Entry 5VXG (X-ray diffraction, 2.07 A resolution); this record covers chain A.

# Chain A
Name: 3-oxoacyl-[ACP] synthase III
Organism: Xanthomonas campestris pv. campestris (strain ATCC 33913 / DSM 3586 / NCPPB 528 / LMG 568 / P 25)
UniProtKB: Q8PDX2 (Q8PDX2_XANCP); residues 21-358 here correspond to UniProt positions 1-338 (UniProt number = residue number - 20)
Sequence (358 residues; row label = number of the first residue in the row):
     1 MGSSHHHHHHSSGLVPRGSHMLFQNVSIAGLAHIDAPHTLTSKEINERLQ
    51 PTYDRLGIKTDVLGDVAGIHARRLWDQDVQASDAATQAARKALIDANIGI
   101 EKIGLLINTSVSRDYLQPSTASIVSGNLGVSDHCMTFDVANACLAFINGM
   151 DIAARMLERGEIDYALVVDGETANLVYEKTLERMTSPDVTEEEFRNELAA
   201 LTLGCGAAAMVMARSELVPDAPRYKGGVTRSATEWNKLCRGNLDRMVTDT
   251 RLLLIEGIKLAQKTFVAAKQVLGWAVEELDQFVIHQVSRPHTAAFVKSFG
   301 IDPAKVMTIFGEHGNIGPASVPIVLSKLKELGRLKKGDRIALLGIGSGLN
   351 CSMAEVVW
Unresolved in the structure: 1-13, 187-189, 239-249
Differences from the reference sequence: initiating methionine (1); expression tag (2-20); engineered mutation Gln117 (Glu97 in Q8PDX2)
Bound ions: Mn2+: His38, Asp76
Ligand contacts: cerulenin (CER; (2s, 3r)-3-hydroxy-4-oxo-7,10-trans,trans-dodecadienamide): Gln117, Ala142, Cys143, Leu253, Leu254, Gly257, Ile258, His285, Val287, His291, Asn315, Ile345, Gly346, Ser347
Swiss-Prot annotation at these positions:
  - active site: Cys143 (Acyl-thioester intermediate)
  - binding site (Mn(2+)): His38, Asp76
  - site: His285 (Important for activity)

# Summary
Bound to chain A: cerulenin. His38 and Asp76 form the Mn2+ site. Curated annotation (UniProt) lists
active-site residue Cys143 and Mn2+-binding residues His38 and Asp76.
Chain A is 3-oxoacyl-[ACP] synthase III (Xanthomonas campestris pv. campestris (strain ATCC 33913 / DSM 3586 /
NCPPB 528 / LMG 568 / P 25)); the structure, Crystal structure of Xanthomonas campestris OleA E117Q bound with
Cerulenin, was determined by X-ray diffraction, deposited together with 5VXD, 5VXE, 5VXF, 5VXH and 5VXI.
